PDB entry 5E2I | X-ray diffraction, 2.65 A resolution | chain A

# Chain A
Molecule: Acetylcholinesterase
Source organism: Torpedo californica
Notes: EC 3.1.1.7
UniProtKB: P04058 (ACES_TORCA), isoform P04058-2; residues 4-535 here correspond to UniProt positions 25-556 (UniProt number = residue number + 21)
Amino-acid sequence (532 residues; row label = number of the first residue in the row):
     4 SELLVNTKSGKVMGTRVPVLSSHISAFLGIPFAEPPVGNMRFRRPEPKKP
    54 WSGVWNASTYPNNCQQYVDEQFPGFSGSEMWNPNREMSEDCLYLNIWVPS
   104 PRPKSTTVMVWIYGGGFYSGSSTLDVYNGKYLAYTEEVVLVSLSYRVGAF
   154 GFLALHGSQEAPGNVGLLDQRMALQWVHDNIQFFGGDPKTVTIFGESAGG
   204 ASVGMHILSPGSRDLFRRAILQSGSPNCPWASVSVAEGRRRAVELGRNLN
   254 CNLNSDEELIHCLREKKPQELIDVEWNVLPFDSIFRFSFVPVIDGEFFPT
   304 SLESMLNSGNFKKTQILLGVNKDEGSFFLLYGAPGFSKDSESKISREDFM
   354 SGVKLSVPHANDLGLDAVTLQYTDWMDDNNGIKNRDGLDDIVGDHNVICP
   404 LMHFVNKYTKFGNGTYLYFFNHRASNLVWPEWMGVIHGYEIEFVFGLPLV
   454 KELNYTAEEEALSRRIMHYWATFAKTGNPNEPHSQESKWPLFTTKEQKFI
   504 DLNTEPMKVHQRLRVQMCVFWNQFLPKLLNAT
Cystine bridges: Cys67-Cys94, Cys254-Cys265, Cys402-Cys521
Glycans and other covalent adducts: N-acetylglucosamine (NAG) linked to Asn59, Asn416
Ligand contacts: decamethonium ion (DME): Tyr70, Asp72, Tyr121, Trp279, Phe290, Phe330, Phe331, Tyr334
Swiss-Prot annotation at these positions:
  - active site: Ser200 (Acyl-ester intermediate), Glu327 (Charge relay system), His440 (Charge relay system)
  - glycosylation (N-linked (GlcNAc...) asparagine): Asn59, Asn416, Asn457, Asn533
From the paper describing this entry:
  - binding site for di(hydroxyethyl)ether: Trp84
  - binding site for decamethonium ion: Tyr70, Tyr121, Trp279, Phe330, Tyr334
  - catalytic residues: Ser200, His440 (citing earlier work)

# Overview
Ligands of chain A: decamethonium ion. N-acetylglucosamine is covalently linked to Asn59 and Asn416. UniProt
lists 3 active-site residues. From the paper: catalytic residues Ser200 and His440; a binding site for
decamethonium ion at Tyr70, Tyr121 and Trp279 among others.
Chain A is Acetylcholinesterase (Torpedo californica); the structure, Acetylcholinesterase Methylene Blue no
PEG, was determined by X-ray diffraction, deposited together with 5DLP, 5E4J and 5E4T.
